6WEN - chain A; structure by X-ray diffraction, 1.35 A resolution.

[Chain A]
Name: Non-structural protein 3
Organism: Severe acute respiratory syndrome coronavirus 2
Notes: EC 3.4.19.121, 3.4.22.-
UniProtKB: P0DTD1 (R1AB_SARS2); residues 2-170 here correspond to UniProt positions 1024-1192 (UniProt number = residue number + 1022)
Chain sequence (170 residues; each row starts with the number of its first residue):
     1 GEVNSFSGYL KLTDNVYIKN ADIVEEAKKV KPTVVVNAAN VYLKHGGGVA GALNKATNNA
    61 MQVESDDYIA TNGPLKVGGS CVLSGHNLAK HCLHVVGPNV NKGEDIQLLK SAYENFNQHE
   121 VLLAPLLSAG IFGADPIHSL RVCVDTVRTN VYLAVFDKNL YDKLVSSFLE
Disordered / not traced: 1-2
Differences from the reference sequence: expression tag (1)
What the authors report for this chain:
  - conformationally variable residues (loop rearrangement): Gly46 to Gly47
  - catalytic residues: Ala38, Ala50 (proposed by the authors, not directly observed)

[Overview]
The paper reports catalytic residues Ala38 and Ala50; conformational variability at Gly46.
Chain A is Non-structural protein 3 (Severe acute respiratory syndrome coronavirus 2); the structure, Crystal
Structure of ADP ribose phosphatase of NSP3 from SARS-CoV-2 in the apo form, was determined by X-ray
diffraction together with 6WCF, 6W6Y, 6W02 and 6VXS from the same study.
